PDB entry 8OM4 | electron microscopy, 2.32 A resolution | chains 6 and r of the 34 polymer chains in the assembly

Chain 6:
Molecule: 37S ribosomal protein S35, mitochondrial
From: Saccharomyces cerevisiae
UniProt: P53292 (RT35_YEAST); residue numbers follow UniProt; this construct covers 1-345
Amino-acid sequence (345 residues; each row starts with the number of its first residue):
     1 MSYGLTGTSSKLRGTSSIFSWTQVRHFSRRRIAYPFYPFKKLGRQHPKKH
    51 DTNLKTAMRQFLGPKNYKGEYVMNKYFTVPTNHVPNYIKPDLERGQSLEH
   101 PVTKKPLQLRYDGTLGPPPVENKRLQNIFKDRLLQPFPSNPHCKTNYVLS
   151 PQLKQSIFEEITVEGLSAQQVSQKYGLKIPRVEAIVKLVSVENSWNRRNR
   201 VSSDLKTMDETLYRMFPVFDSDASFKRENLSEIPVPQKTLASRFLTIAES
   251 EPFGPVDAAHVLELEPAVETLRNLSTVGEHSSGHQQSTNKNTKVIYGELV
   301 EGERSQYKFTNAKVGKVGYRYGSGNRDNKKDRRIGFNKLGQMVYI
Unresolved in the structure: 1-26

Chain r:
Molecule: 15S mitochondrial rRNA
From: Saccharomyces cerevisiae
Sequence (1647 nucleotides; numbered 1 to 1649; 2 numbers in that range are skipped by the numbering (no residue carries them; nothing is unmodelled there); the number before each row is that of its first residue):
     1 GUAAAAAAUUUAUAAGAAUAUGAUGUUGGUUCAGAUUAAGCGCUAAAUAA
    51 GGACAUGACACAUGCGAAUCAUACGUUUAUUAUUGAUAAGAUAAUAAAUA
   101 UGUGGUGUAAACGUGAGUAAUUUUAUUAGGAAUUAAUGAACUAUAGAAUA
   151 AGCUAAAUACUUAAUAUAUUAUUAUAUAAAAAUAAUUUAUAUAAUAAAAA
   201 GGAUAUAUAUAUAAUAUAUAUUUAUCUAUAGUCAAGCCAAUAAUGGUUUA
   251 GGUAGUAGGUUUAUUAAGAGUUAAACCUAGCCAACGAUCCAUAAUCGAUA
   301 AUGAAAGUUAGAACGAUCACGUUGACUCUGAAAUAUAGUCAAUAUCUAUA
   351 AGAUACAGCAGUGAGGAAUAUUGGACAAUGAUCGAAAGAUUGAUCCAGUU
   401 ACUUAUUAGGAUGAUAUAUAAAAAUAUUUUAUUUUAUUUAUAAAUAUUAA
   451 AUAUUUAUAAUAAUAAUAAUAAUAAUAUAUAUAUAUAAAUUGAUUAAAAA
   501 UAAAAUCCAUAAAUAAUUAAAAUAAUGAUAUUAAUUACCAUAUAUAUUUU
   551 UAUAUGGAUAUAUAUAUUAAUAAUAAUAUUAAUUUUAUUAUUAUUAAUAA
   601 UAUAUUUUAAUAGUCCUGACUAAUAUUUGUGCCAGCAGUCGCGGUAACAC
   651 AAAGAGGGCGAGCGUUAAUCAUAAUGGUUUAAAGGAUCCGUAGAAUGAAU
   701 UAUAUAUUAUAAUUUAGAGUUAAUAAAAU
   731 UAAUUAAAGAAUUAUAAUAGUAAAGAUGAAAUAAUAAUAAUAAUUAUAAG
   781 ACUAAUAUAUGUGAAAAUAUUAAUUAAAUAUUAACUGACAUUGAGGGAUU
   831 AAAACUAGAGUAGCGAAACGGAUUCGAUACCCGUGUAGUUCUAGUAGUAA
   881 ACUAUGAAUACAAUUAUUUAUA
   904 UAUAUAUUAUAUAUAAAUAAUAAAUGAAAAUGAAAGUAUUCCACCUGAAG
   954 AGUACGUUAGCAAUAAUGAAACUCAAAACAAUAGACGGUUACAGACUUAA
  1004 GCAGUGGAGCAUGUUAUUUAAUUCGAUAAUCCACGACUAACCUUACCAUA
  1054 UUUUGAAUAUUAUAAUAAUUAUUAUAAUUAUUAUAUUACAGGCGUUACAU
  1104 UGUUGUCUUUAGUUCGUGCUGCAAAGUUUUAGAUUAAGUUCAUAAACGAA
  1154 CAAAACUCCAUAUAUAUAAUUUUAAUUAUAUAUAAUUUUAUAUUAUUUAU
  1204 UAAUAUAAAGAAAGGAAUUAAGACAAAUCAUAAUGAUCCUUAUAAUAUGG
  1254 GUAAUAGACGUGCUAUAAUAAAAUGAUAAUAAAAUUAUAUAAAAUAUAUU
  1304 UAAUUAUAUUUAAUUAAUAAUAUAAAACAUUUUAAUUUUUAAUAUAUUUU
  1354 UUUAUUAUAUAUUAAUAUGAAUUAUAAUCUGAAAUUCGAUUAUAUGAAAA
  1404 AAGAAUUGCUAGUAAUACGUAAAUUAGUAUGUUACGGUGAAUAUUCUAAC
  1454 UGUUUCGCACUAAUCACUCAUCACGCGUUGAAACAUAUUAUUAUCUUAUU
  1504 AUUUAUAUAAUAUUUUUUAAUAAAUAUUAAUAAUUAUUAAUUUAUAUUUA
  1554 UUUAUAUCAGAAAUAAUAUGAAUUAAUGCGAAGUUGAAAUACAGUUACCG
  1604 UAGGGGAACCUGCGGUGGGCUUAUAAAUAUCUUAAAUAUUCUUACA
Unresolved in the structure: 1-11, 168-193, 210-215, 423-475, 546-547, 561-602, 764-768, 909-911, 1075-1078, 1529-1536
Metal / ion sites: K+ site 1: U19, G28, G29; K+ site 2: U19, C640, G641, A979; K+ site 3: G22, U985; Mg2+ site 1 near A33 (its only coordinating residue here); K+ site 4: G40, G664, U665; K+ site 5: C54, A55; Mg2+ site 2: A55, U56, G115; K+ site 6: U72, A73, G384, A385; Mg2+ site 3 near A110 (its only coordinating residue here); K+ site 7: G113, U114, C359; K+ site 8: G115, G117, A294; Mg2+ site 4: A116, G117, A294; 55 more Mg2+ sites not listed; 28 more K+ sites not listed

Interface between chain 6 and chain r:
Contacting residue pairs (101; chain 6 residue first):
  Phe27(6) - U624(r)  base contact
  Ser28(6) - A623(r)  hydrogen bond to the phosphate
  Arg29(6) - A623(r)  hydrogen bond to the phosphate
  Arg29(6) - U624(r)  hydrogen bond to the sugar
  Arg30(6) - A623(r)  phosphate contact
  Arg30(6) - U624(r)  hydrogen bond to the phosphate
  Arg30(6) - A625(r)  salt bridge to the phosphate
  Arg30(6) - G656(r)  sugar contact
  Ile32(6) - A498(r)  phosphate contact
  Ile32(6) - A625(r)  phosphate contact
  Tyr34(6) - A496(r)  stacking on the base
  Tyr34(6) - A497(r)  sugar contact
  Tyr34(6) - A498(r)  hydrogen bond to the phosphate
  Phe39(6) - A496(r)  base contact
  Lys41(6) - U495(r)  sugar contact
  Lys41(6) - A496(r)  hydrogen bond to the sugar
  Leu42(6) - U495(r)  hydrogen bond to the sugar
  Gly43(6) - U494(r)  base contact
  Gly43(6) - U495(r)  base contact
  Arg44(6) - U494(r)  hydrogen bond to the sugar
  Gln45(6) - U494(r)  hydrogen bond to the base
  Gln45(6) - U495(r)  base contact
  His46(6) - A489(r)  base contact
  Pro47(6) - A493(r)  hydrogen bond to the base
  Pro47(6) - U494(r)  base contact
  Lys48(6) - A489(r)  sugar contact
  Lys48(6) - U490(r)  salt bridge to the phosphate
  Lys49(6) - A489(r)  hydrogen bond to the base
  His50(6) - U490(r)  salt bridge to the phosphate
  His50(6) - U491(r)  hydrogen bond to the base
  His50(6) - G492(r)  hydrogen bond to the base
  His50(6) - A493(r)  base contact
  His50(6) - A498(r)  base contact
  His50(6) - A499(r)  base contact
  Asp51(6) - U495(r)  base contact
  Asp51(6) - A498(r)  base contact
  Thr52(6) - A498(r)  phosphate contact
  Asn53(6) - U495(r)  hydrogen bond to the base
  Asn53(6) - A496(r)  hydrogen bond to the sugar
  Asn53(6) - A498(r)  hydrogen bond to the phosphate
  Lys55(6) - A414(r)  base contact
  Lys55(6) - A500(r)  hydrogen bond to the base
  Lys65(6) - A414(r)  salt bridge to the phosphate
  Lys65(6) - U415(r)  salt bridge to the phosphate
  Asn66(6) - U482(r)  hydrogen bond to the phosphate
  Tyr67(6) - U482(r)  base contact
  Lys68(6) - A479(r)  base contact
  Tyr71(6) - A414(r)  phosphate contact
  Val72(6) - A481(r)  phosphate contact
  Val72(6) - U482(r)  phosphate contact
  Met73(6) - A481(r)  base contact
  His100(6) - A481(r)  hydrogen bond to the base
  Pro101(6) - A481(r)  sugar contact
  Leu115(6) - A481(r)  hydrogen bond to the base
  Ser194(6) - U548(r)  phosphate contact
  Trp195(6) - U549(r)  hydrogen bond to the base
  Arg198(6) - U545(r)  hydrogen bond to the sugar
  Arg198(6) - U548(r)  salt bridge to the phosphate
  Arg198(6) - U549(r)  salt bridge to the phosphate
  Arg198(6) - U550(r)  hydrogen bond to the base
  Arg200(6) - U549(r)  hydrogen bond to the base
  Arg200(6) - U550(r)  hydrogen bond to the base
  Arg200(6) - U551(r)  hydrogen bond to the sugar
  Gln237(6) - A12(r)  base contact
  Arg304(6) - A520(r)  salt bridge to the phosphate
  Arg304(6) - A521(r)  salt bridge to the phosphate
  Arg304(6) - A522(r)  hydrogen bond to the sugar
  Arg304(6) - U523(r)  salt bridge to the phosphate
  Tyr307(6) - U523(r)  phosphate contact
  Arg320(6) - A298(r)  base contact
  Gly322(6) - G297(r)  hydrogen bond to the base
  Gly322(6) - U299(r)  sugar contact
  Gly322(6) - C314(r)  base contact
  Gly322(6) - G315(r)  sugar contact
  Gly324(6) - U299(r)  phosphate contact
  Gly324(6) - A300(r)  phosphate contact
  Asn325(6) - G51(r)  hydrogen bond to the sugar
  Arg326(6) - A300(r)  salt bridge to the phosphate
  Arg326(6) - A301(r)  salt bridge to the phosphate
  Asp327(6) - A50(r)  hydrogen bond to the sugar
  Asp327(6) - G51(r)  sugar contact
  Asp327(6) - U404(r)  sugar contact
  Asn328(6) - U403(r)  hydrogen bond to the sugar
  Asn328(6) - U404(r)  sugar contact
  Lys329(6) - U37(r)  salt bridge to the phosphate
  Lys329(6) - A300(r)  phosphate contact
  Lys329(6) - A301(r)  salt bridge to the phosphate
  Lys329(6) - U404(r)  hydrogen bond to the sugar
  Lys330(6) - U36(r)  salt bridge to the phosphate
  Lys330(6) - U404(r)  phosphate contact
  Lys330(6) - A405(r)  phosphate contact
  Arg332(6) - A50(r)  hydrogen bond to the sugar
  Arg332(6) - U404(r)  hydrogen bond to the base
  Arg332(6) - A405(r)  sugar contact
  Ile334(6) - A405(r)  sugar contact
  Gln341(6) - A534(r)  sugar contact
  Met342(6) - A405(r)  sugar contact
  Met342(6) - U406(r)  sugar contact
  Tyr344(6) - A49(r)  hydrogen bond to the base
  Tyr344(6) - A50(r)  sugar contact
  Tyr344(6) - A405(r)  base contact
Other interface residues (no listed pair), chain 6 (60 interface residues in all): Pro35, Leu54, Leu107, Val191, Glu303, Ser305, Tyr321, Ser323
Other interface residues (no listed pair), chain r (54 interface residues in all): G52, G413, U501, A524, A622, A655

In short:
60 residues of chain 6 and 54 residues of chain r are in contact, with 35 hydrogen bonds, 15 salt bridges and
1 aromatic stacking contact. Polar contacts include Gln45(6)-U494(r), Pro47(6)-A493(r) and Lys49(6)-A489(r).
U19(r), G28(r) and G29(r) form the K+ site 1.
Chain 6 is 37S ribosomal protein S35, mitochondrial and chain r is 15S mitochondrial rRNA, both from
Saccharomyces cerevisiae; the structure, Small subunit of yeast mitochondrial ribosome, was determined by
electron microscopy, deposited together with 8OM2 and 8OM3.
